5JXT - chains K and A of the 23 polymer chains in the assembly; structure by X-ray diffraction, 3.01 A resolution.

== Chain K (and A) ==
Protein: Chromatin-remodeling complex ATPase-like protein
Source organism: Myceliophthora thermophila (strain ATCC 42464 / BCRC 31852 / DSM 1799)
Notes: chain A of this document is another copy of the same molecule, construct and numbering; everything in this record applies to it too
Reference sequence: G2QFM3 (G2QFM3_MYCTT); numbering as in UniProt (aligned over 406-754)
Sequence (349 residues; each row starts with the number of its first residue):
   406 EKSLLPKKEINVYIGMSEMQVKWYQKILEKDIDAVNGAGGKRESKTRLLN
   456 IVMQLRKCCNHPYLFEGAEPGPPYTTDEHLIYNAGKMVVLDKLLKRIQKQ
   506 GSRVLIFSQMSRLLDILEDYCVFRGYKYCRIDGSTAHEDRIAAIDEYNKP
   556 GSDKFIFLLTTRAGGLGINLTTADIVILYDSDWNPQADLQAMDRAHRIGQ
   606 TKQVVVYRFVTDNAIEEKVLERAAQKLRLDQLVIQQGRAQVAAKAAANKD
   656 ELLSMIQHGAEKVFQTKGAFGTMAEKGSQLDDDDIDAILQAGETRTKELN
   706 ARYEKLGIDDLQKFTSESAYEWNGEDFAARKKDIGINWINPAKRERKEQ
Not modelled in the structure: 406-407, 681-683, 717-754 (chain A: 406, 734-754)

== How chain K and chain A interact ==
Contacting residue pairs (5):
  Lys532(K) - Lys504(A)  hydrogen bond (side chain-backbone)
  Pro555(K) - Leu410(A)  hydrophobic
  Pro555(K) - Gln608(A)
  Gly556(K) - Lys607(A)
  Asp558(K) - Lys504(A)
Interface residues without a listed pair, chain A (5 interface residues in all): Gln505

== Overview ==
Chain K and chain A form an interface of 4 and 5 residues respectively, with 1 hydrogen bond. The
hydrogen-bonded pair is Lys532(K)-Lys504(A).
Chain K and chain A are both Chromatin-remodeling complex ATPase-like protein (Myceliophthora thermophila
(strain ATCC 42464 / BCRC 31852 / DSM 1799)); the structure, Crystal structure of MtISWI bound with histone H4
tail, was determined by X-ray diffraction together with 5JXR from the same study.
